PDB entry 7E8S | electron microscopy, 4.36 A resolution (low resolution: residue-level contacts below are approximate; hydrogen-bond / salt-bridge calls are withheld) | chains B and D of the 22 polymer chains in the assembly

== Chain B ==
Name: Trafficking protein particle complex subunit 33
Source organism: Saccharomyces cerevisiae (strain ATCC 204508 / S288c)
Reference sequence: Q99394 (TRS33_YEAST); residues 1-268 here = UniProt positions 1-268
Sequence (268 residues; row label = number of the first residue in the row):
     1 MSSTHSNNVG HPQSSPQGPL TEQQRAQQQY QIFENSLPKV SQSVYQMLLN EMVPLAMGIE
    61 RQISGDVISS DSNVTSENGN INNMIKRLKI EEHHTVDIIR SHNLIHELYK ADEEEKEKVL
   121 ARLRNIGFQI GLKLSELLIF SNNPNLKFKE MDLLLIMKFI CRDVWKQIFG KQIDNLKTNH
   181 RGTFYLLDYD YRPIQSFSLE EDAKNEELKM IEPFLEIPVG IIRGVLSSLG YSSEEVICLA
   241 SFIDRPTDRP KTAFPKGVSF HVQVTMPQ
Unresolved in the structure: 1-32, 67-84, 246-256, 264-268

== Chain D ==
Name: Trafficking protein particle complex subunit BET5
Source organism: Saccharomyces cerevisiae (strain ATCC 204508 / S288c)
Reference sequence: Q03630 (BET5_YEAST); numbering as in UniProt (aligned over 1-159)
Sequence (159 residues; each row starts with the number of its first residue):
     1 MGIYSFWIFD RHCNCIFDRE WTLASNSASG TINSKQNEED AKLLYGMIFS LRSITQKLSK
    61 GSVKNDIRSI STGKYRVHTY CTASGLWFVL LSDFKQQSYT QVLQYIYSHI YVKYVSNNLL
   121 SPYDFAENEN EMRGQGTRKI TNRNFISVLE SFLAPMVNQ
Unresolved in the structure: 1, 30-34, 158-159

== Chain B / chain D interface ==
Contacting residue pairs (27; chain B residue first):
  Met47(B) with Asn117(D)
  Asn50(B) with Leu119(D)
  Glu51(B) with Leu119(D)
  Lys86(B) with Asn128(D)
  Arg100(B) with Tyr123(D)
  Ser101(B) with Leu119(D)
  His102(B) with Leu119(D); Pro122(D)
  Ile105(B) with Leu119(D)
  Ser196(B) with Lys113(D); Asn117(D); Asn118(D)
  Phe197(B) with Asn118(D); Leu119(D); Leu120(D)
  Ser198(B) with Tyr114(D); Asn118(D); Leu120(D); Asn142(D); Asn144(D)
  Leu199(B) with Asn142(D); Arg143(D)
  Glu200(B) with Asn142(D); Arg143(D)
  Glu201(B) with Thr141(D); Asn142(D)
  Glu207(B) with Leu120(D)
Also at the interface, not in a pair above, chain B (20 interface residues in all): Pro54, Ile85, His106, Gln195, Met210
Also at the interface, not in a pair above, chain D (14 interface residues in all): Lys139

== In short ==
Chain B and chain D form an interface of 20 and 14 residues respectively.
Chain B is Trafficking protein particle complex subunit 33 and chain D is Trafficking protein particle complex
subunit BET5, both from Saccharomyces cerevisiae (strain ATCC 204508 / S288c); the structure, Intact TRAPPII
(state I), was determined by electron microscopy, deposited together with 7E2C, 7E2D, 7E8T, 7E93, 7E94 and
7EA3.
